4U0D - chains F and M of the 9 polymer chains in the assembly; structure by X-ray diffraction, 3.00 A resolution.

# Chain F
Name: Gag polyprotein
Organism: Human immunodeficiency virus type 1 group M subtype B
UniProtKB: P12493 (GAG_HV1N5); residues 1-231 here correspond to UniProt positions 133-363 (UniProt number = residue number + 132)
Amino-acid sequence (231 residues; each row starts with the number of its first residue):
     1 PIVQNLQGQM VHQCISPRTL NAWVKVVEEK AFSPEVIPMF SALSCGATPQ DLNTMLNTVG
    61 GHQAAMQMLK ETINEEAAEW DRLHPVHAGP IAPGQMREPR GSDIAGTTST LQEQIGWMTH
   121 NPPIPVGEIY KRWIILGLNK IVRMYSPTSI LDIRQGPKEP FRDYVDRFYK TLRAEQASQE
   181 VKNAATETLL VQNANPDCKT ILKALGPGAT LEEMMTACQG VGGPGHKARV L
Unresolved in the structure: 6-8, 88-92, 220-231
Disulfide bonds: Cys198-Cys218
Sequence notes: engineered mutation Cys14 (Ala146 in P12493), Cys45 (Glu177 in P12493), Ala184 (Trp316 in P12493), Ala185 (Met317 in P12493)

# Chain M
Name: Nuclear pore complex protein Nup153
UniProtKB: P49790 (NU153_HUMAN); residues 1407-1423 here = UniProt positions 1407-1423
Amino-acid sequence (17 residues; numbered 1407 to 1423; the number before each row is that of its first residue):
  1407 TNNSPSGVFT FGANSST
Unresolved in the structure: 1407-1409, 1419-1423

# How chain F and chain M interact
Contacting residue pairs (15; chain F residue first):
  Pro34(F) with Val1414(M)
  Ile37(F) with Val1414(M), hydrophobic; Phe1415(M), hydrophobic
  Pro38(F) with Phe1415(M), hydrophobic
  Asn139(F) with Pro1411(M); Gly1413(M)
  Arg143(F) with Ser1410(M); Pro1411(M)
  Arg173(F) with Val1414(M), hydrogen bond (side chain-backbone); Thr1416(M)
  Gln176(F) with Pro1411(M); Ser1412(M), hydrogen bond (backbone-backbone); Gly1413(M), hydrogen bond (side chain-backbone); Val1414(M)
  Ala177(F) with Ser1412(M), hydrogen bond (backbone-side chain)
Other interface residues (no listed pair), chain F (14 interface residues in all): Ser41, Ile135, Lys140, Val142, Ser178, Lys182
The authors on this interface:
  - residue pairs: Arg143(F)-Pro1411(M) (hydrophobic contact), Ala177(F)-Ser1412(M) (hydrogen bond), Thr1416(M)-Arg173(F)
  - interface residues, chain F: Pro34(F)
  - hot spots on chain M (mutagenesis) - F1417A: abolished binding to Gag polyprotein (chain F)

# Overview
Chain F and chain M form an interface of 14 and 7 residues respectively; the contacts include 4 hydrogen
bonds. Polar contacts include Arg173(F)-Val1414(M), Gln176(F)-Gly1413(M) and Ala177(F)-Ser1412(M). The paper
describes a hydrophobic contact between Arg143(F) and Pro1411(M); a hydrogen bond between Ala177(F) and
Ser1412(M); a contact between Thr1416(M) and Arg173(F). From the paper: F1417A of chain M abolishes binding to
Gag polyprotein (chain F); the interface residue Pro34(F).
Chain F is Gag polyprotein (Human immunodeficiency virus type 1 group M subtype B) and chain M is Nuclear pore
complex protein Nup153; the structure, Hexameric HIV-1 CA in complex with Nup153 peptide, P212121 crystal
form, was determined by X-ray diffraction, deposited together with 4U0A, 4U0B, 4U0C, 4U0E and 4U0F.
